Entry 2DFS (electron crystallography, 24.00 A resolution (very low resolution: no residue pairs are listed; an interface is given only as per-side residue counts)); this record covers chains M and Q of the 14 polymer chains in the assembly.

== Chain M ==
Protein: Myosin-5A
From: Gallus gallus
UniProtKB: Q02440 (MYO5A_CHICK); residue numbers follow UniProt; this construct covers 1-1080
Chain sequence (1080 residues; each row starts with the number of its first residue):
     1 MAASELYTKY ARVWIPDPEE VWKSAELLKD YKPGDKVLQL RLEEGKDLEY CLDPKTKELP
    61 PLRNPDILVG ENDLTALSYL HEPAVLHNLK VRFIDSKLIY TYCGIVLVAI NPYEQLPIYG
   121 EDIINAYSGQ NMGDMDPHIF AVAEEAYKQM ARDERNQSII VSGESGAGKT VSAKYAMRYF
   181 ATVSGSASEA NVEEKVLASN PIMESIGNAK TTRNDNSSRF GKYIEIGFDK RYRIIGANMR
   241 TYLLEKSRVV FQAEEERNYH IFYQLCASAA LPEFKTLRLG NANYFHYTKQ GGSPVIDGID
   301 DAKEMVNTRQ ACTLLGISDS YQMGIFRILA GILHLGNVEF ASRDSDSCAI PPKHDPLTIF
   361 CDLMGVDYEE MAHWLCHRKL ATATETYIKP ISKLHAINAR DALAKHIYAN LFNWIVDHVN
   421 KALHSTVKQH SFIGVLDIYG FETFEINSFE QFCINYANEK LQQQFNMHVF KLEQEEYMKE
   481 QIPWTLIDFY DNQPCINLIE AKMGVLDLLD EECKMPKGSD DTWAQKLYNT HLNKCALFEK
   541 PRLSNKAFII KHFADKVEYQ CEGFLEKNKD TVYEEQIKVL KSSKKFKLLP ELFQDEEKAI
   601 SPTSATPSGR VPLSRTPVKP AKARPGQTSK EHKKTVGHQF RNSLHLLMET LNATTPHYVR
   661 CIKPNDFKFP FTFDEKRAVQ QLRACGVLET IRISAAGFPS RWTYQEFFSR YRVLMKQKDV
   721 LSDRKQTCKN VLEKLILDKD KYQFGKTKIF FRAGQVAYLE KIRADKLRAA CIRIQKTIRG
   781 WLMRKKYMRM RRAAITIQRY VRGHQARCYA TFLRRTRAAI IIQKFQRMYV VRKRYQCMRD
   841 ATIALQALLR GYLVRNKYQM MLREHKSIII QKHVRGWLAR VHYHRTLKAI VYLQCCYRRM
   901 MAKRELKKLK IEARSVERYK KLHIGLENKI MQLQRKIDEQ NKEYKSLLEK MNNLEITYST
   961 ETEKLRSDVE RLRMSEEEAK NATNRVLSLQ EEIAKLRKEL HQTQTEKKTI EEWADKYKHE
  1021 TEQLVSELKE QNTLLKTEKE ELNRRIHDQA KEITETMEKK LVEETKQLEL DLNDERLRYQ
Unresolved in the structure: 1-4, 382-385, 595-631, 910-950
UniProt features mapped onto this chain:
  - region: Leu644 to Asp666 (Actin-binding)
  - binding site (ATP): Gly163 to Thr170

== Chain Q ==
Protein: Calmodulin
From: Mus musculus
UniProtKB: P62204 (CALM_MOUSE); residues 1-148 here = UniProt positions 1-148
Chain sequence (148 residues; each row starts with the number of its first residue):
     1 ADQLTEEQIA EFKEAFSLFD KDGDGTITTK ELGTVMRSLG QNPTEAELQD MINEVDADGN
    61 GTIDFPEFLT MMARKMKDTD SEEEIREAFR VFDKDGNGYI SAAELRHVMT NLGEKLTDEE
   121 VDEMIREADI DGDGQVNYEE FVQMMTAK
Unresolved in the structure: 1-7

== Interface between chain M and chain Q ==
At this resolution (24 A) residue pairs are not listed: 25 residues of chain M and 32 of chain Q lie at the interface.

== Summary ==
Chain M and chain Q form an interface of 25 and 32 residues respectively. UniProt lists 8 ATP-binding residues
on chain M.
Here chain M is Myosin-5A (Gallus gallus) and chain Q is Calmodulin (Mus musculus). Entry 2DFS (3-D structure
of Myosin-V inhibited state) was determined by electron crystallography.
